PDB entry 3T5Y | X-ray diffraction, 2.12 A resolution | chains A and B

# Chain A
Molecule: CerJ
Organism: Streptomyces tendae
Sequence (357 residues; row label = number of the first residue in the row):
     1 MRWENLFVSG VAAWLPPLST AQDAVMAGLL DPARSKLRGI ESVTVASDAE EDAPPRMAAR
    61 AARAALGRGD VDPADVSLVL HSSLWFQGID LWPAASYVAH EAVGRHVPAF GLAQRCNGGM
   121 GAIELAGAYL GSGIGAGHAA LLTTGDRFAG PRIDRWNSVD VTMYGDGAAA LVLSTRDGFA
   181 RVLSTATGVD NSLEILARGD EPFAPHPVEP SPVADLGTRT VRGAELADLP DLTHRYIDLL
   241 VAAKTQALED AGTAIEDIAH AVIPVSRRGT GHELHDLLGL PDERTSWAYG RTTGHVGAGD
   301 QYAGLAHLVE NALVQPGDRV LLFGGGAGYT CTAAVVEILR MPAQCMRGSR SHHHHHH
Disordered / not traced: 343-357

# Chain B
Molecule: CerJ
Organism: Streptomyces tendae
Sequence (357 residues; row label = number of the first residue in the row):
     1 MRWENLFVSG VAAWLPPLST AQDAVMAGLL DPARSKLRGI ESVTVASDAE EDAPPRMAAR
    61 AARAALGRGD VDPADVSLVL HSSLWFQGID LWPAASYVAH EAVGRHVPAF GLAQRCNGGM
   121 GAIELAGAYL GSGIGAGHAA LLTTGDRFAG PRIDRWNSVD VTMYGDGAAA LVLSTRDGFA
   181 RVLSTATGVD NSLEILARGD EPFAPHPVEP SPVADLGTRT VRGAELADLP DLTHRYIDLL
   241 VAAKTQALED AGTAIEDIAH AVIPVSRRGT GHELHDLLGL PDERTSWAYG RTTGHVGAGD
   301 QYAGLAHLVE NALVQPGDRV LLFGGGAGYT CTAAVVEILR MPAQCMRGSR SHHHHHH
Disordered / not traced: 343-357
Modified / non-standard residues: C116 (malonyl cysteine; MCS)

# How chain A and chain B interact
Residue-residue contacts (162; chain A residue first):
  M1(A) - S132(B)
  M1(A) - G133(B)
  M1(A) - I134(B)
  W3(A) - I134(B)  hydrophobic
  D48(A) - P205(B)
  E50(A) - P202(B)
  E50(A) - F203(B)  hydrogen bond (side chain-backbone)
  A53(A) - F203(B)  hydrophobic
  R56(A) - F203(B)
  W85(A) - L91(B)
  W85(A) - P205(B)
  W85(A) - H206(B)
  W85(A) - P207(B)
  F86(A) - A204(B)
  F86(A) - H206(B)
  F86(A) - P207(B)
  Q87(A) - F203(B)
  G88(A) - P202(B)
  G88(A) - F203(B)
  G88(A) - A204(B)  hydrogen bond (backbone-backbone)
  I89(A) - R198(B)
  I89(A) - E201(B)
  I89(A) - P202(B)
  I89(A) - F203(B)  hydrophobic
  I89(A) - R219(B)
  D90(A) - R152(B)  salt bridge
  D90(A) - R219(B)  salt bridge
  L91(A) - W85(B)
  L91(A) - R115(B)
  L91(A) - I153(B)  hydrophobic
  L91(A) - A197(B)
  L91(A) - A214(B)  hydrophobic
  L91(A) - R219(B)  hydrogen bond (backbone-side chain)
  W92(A) - E194(B)  hydrogen bond
  W92(A) - A197(B)
  W92(A) - R198(B)
  W92(A) - F203(B)  hydrophobic
  P93(A) - R115(B)
  P93(A) - A197(B)
  P93(A) - A327(B)
  P93(A) - G328(B)
  S96(A) - N191(B)  hydrogen bond
  S96(A) - G328(B)
  Y97(A) - E194(B)
  Y97(A) - R198(B)
  A99(A) - N191(B)
  H100(A) - N191(B)
  H100(A) - S192(B)
  G104(A) - N191(B)  hydrogen bond (backbone-side chain)
  R105(A) - V189(B)
  R105(A) - D190(B)  salt bridge
  R105(A) - N191(B)  hydrogen bond (backbone-backbone)
  R105(A) - S192(B)
  R105(A) - R235(B)
  H106(A) - V189(B)  hydrogen bond (side chain-backbone)
  V107(A) - V189(B)
  V107(A) - N191(B)  hydrogen bond (backbone-side chain)
  P108(A) - V189(B)
  A109(A) - Q114(B)  hydrogen bond (backbone-side chain)
  F110(A) - L112(B)  hydrophobic
  F110(A) - A113(B)
  F110(A) - Q114(B)
  F110(A) - G121(B)
  F110(A) - L125(B)  hydrophobic
  G111(A) - G111(B)
  G111(A) - L112(B)
  G111(A) - A113(B)  hydrogen bond (backbone-backbone)
  L112(A) - F110(B)  hydrophobic
  L112(A) - G111(B)
  L112(A) - L112(B)  hydrophobic
  A113(A) - F110(B)
  A113(A) - G111(B)  hydrogen bond (backbone-backbone)
  Q114(A) - A109(B)
  Q114(A) - F110(B)
  R115(A) - L91(B)
  R115(A) - P93(B)
  G121(A) - F110(B)
  E124(A) - I134(B)
  L125(A) - F110(B)  hydrophobic
  L125(A) - Y129(B)  hydrophobic
  A128(A) - A128(B)
  A128(A) - Y129(B)  hydrophobic
  A128(A) - S132(B)
  Y129(A) - L125(B)  hydrophobic
  Y129(A) - A128(B)  hydrophobic
  S132(A) - M1(B)
  S132(A) - A128(B)
  G133(A) - M1(B)
  I134(A) - M1(B)  hydrophobic
  I134(A) - E124(B)
  R147(A) - A204(B)
  R147(A) - P205(B)
  A149(A) - P205(B)
  A149(A) - H206(B)
  G150(A) - H206(B)
  P151(A) - H206(B)
  R152(A) - D90(B)  salt bridge
  R152(A) - H206(B)  hydrogen bond (backbone-side chain)
  I153(A) - L91(B)  hydrophobic
  V189(A) - R105(B)
  V189(A) - H106(B)  hydrogen bond (backbone-side chain)
  V189(A) - V107(B)
  V189(A) - P108(B)
  D190(A) - R105(B)  salt bridge
  N191(A) - S96(B)  hydrogen bond
  N191(A) - A99(B)
  N191(A) - H100(B)
  N191(A) - G104(B)  hydrogen bond (side chain-backbone)
  N191(A) - R105(B)  hydrogen bond (backbone-backbone)
  N191(A) - V107(B)  hydrogen bond (side chain-backbone)
  S192(A) - H100(B)
  S192(A) - R105(B)
  E194(A) - W92(B)  hydrogen bond
  E194(A) - Y97(B)
  A197(A) - L91(B)
  A197(A) - W92(B)
  A197(A) - P93(B)
  R198(A) - I89(B)
  R198(A) - W92(B)
  R198(A) - Y97(B)
  E201(A) - I89(B)
  P202(A) - E50(B)
  P202(A) - G88(B)
  P202(A) - I89(B)
  F203(A) - E50(B)  hydrogen bond (backbone-side chain)
  F203(A) - A53(B)  hydrophobic
  F203(A) - R56(B)
  F203(A) - G88(B)
  F203(A) - W92(B)  hydrophobic
  A204(A) - F86(B)
  A204(A) - G88(B)  hydrogen bond (backbone-backbone)
  A204(A) - R147(B)
  P205(A) - D48(B)
  P205(A) - W85(B)
  P205(A) - R147(B)
  P205(A) - A149(B)
  H206(A) - W85(B)
  H206(A) - F86(B)
  H206(A) - A149(B)
  H206(A) - G150(B)
  H206(A) - P151(B)
  H206(A) - R152(B)  hydrogen bond (side chain-backbone)
  H206(A) - S211(B)
  P207(A) - W85(B)
  P207(A) - F86(B)
  V208(A) - E209(B)
  E209(A) - E209(B)
  E209(A) - P210(B)
  E209(A) - S211(B)  hydrogen bond
  P210(A) - E209(B)
  S211(A) - H206(B)
  S211(A) - E209(B)  hydrogen bond
  A214(A) - L91(B)  hydrophobic
  L216(A) - L91(B)  hydrophobic
  R219(A) - I89(B)
  R219(A) - D90(B)  salt bridge
  R219(A) - L91(B)  hydrogen bond (side chain-backbone)
  R219(A) - W92(B)
  R235(A) - R105(B)
  A327(A) - P93(B)
  G328(A) - P93(B)
  G328(A) - S96(B)
Other interface residues (no listed pair), chain A (76 interface residues in all): P55, L78, L84, A122, T187, Y329, T330
Other interface residues (no listed pair), chain B (75 interface residues in all): W3, L78, L84, Q87, A122, T187, V208, L216, Y329, T330

# In short
76 residues of chain A face 75 of chain B across their interface, with 25 hydrogen bonds and 6 salt bridges.
Among the polar pairs are D90(A)-R152(B), D90(A)-R219(B) and R105(A)-D190(B).
Here chain A is CerJ and chain B is CerJ, both from Streptomyces tendae. Entry 3T5Y (Crystal structure of CerJ
from Streptomyces tendae - malonic acid covalently linked to the catalytic Cystein ...) was determined by
X-ray diffraction, deposited together with 3S3L, 3T6S and 3T8E.
